3T8A - chains B and C of the 3 polymer chains in the assembly; structure by X-ray diffraction, 2.25 A resolution.

[Chain B (and C)]
Molecule: 1,4-Dihydroxy-2-naphthoyl-CoA synthase
Source organism: Mycobacterium tuberculosis
Notes: EC 4.1.3.36; chain C of this document is another copy of the same molecule, construct and numbering; everything in this record applies to it too
UniProt: O06414 (MENB_MYCTU); residues 1-314 here = UniProt positions 1-314
Amino-acid sequence (334 residues; numbered -19 to 314; the number before each row is that of its first residue; numbers below 1 keep their minus sign (Met-19 is residue -19)):
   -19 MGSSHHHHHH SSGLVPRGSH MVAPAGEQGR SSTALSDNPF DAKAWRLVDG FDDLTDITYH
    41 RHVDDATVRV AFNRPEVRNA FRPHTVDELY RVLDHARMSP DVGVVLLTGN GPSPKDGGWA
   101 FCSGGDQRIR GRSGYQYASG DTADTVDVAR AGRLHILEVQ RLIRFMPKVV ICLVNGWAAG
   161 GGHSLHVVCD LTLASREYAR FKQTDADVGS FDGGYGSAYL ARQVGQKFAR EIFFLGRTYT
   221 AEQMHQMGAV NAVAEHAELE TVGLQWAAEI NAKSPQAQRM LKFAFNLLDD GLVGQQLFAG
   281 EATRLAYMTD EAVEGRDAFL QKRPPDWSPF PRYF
Not modelled in the structure: -19 to 14, 109-132, 301-302 (chain C: -19 to 15, 109-133, 291-314)
Sequence notes: expression tag (-19 to 0)
Small-molecule neighbours: o-succinylbenzoyl-N-coenzyme A (S0N): Glu56, Val57, Arg58, Ala60, Lys95, Ser103, Gly104, Gly105, Asp106, Gln107, Arg108, Trp157, Ala159, Lys182, Thr184, Phe299
What the authors report for this chain:
  - mutagenesis - D185E, D185N (2000-fold): decreased catalytic activity
  - mutagenesis - D185G: abolished catalytic activity
  - mutagenesis - S190A: decreased catalytic activity (citing earlier work)
  - mutagenesis - D192N, Y287F: abolished catalytic activity (citing earlier work)
  - contacts within the chain: Gln140-Asp192 (hydrogen bond)
  - catalytic residues: Ser190 (proposed by the authors, not directly observed)

[Chain B / chain C interface]
Residue-residue contacts (65; chain B residue first):
  Arg144(B) with Arg210(C)
  Val149(B) with Phe214(C), hydrophobic
  His166(B) with Lys207(C), hydrogen bond (backbone-side chain)
  Val167(B) with Lys207(C)
  Cys169(B) with Lys207(C), hydrogen bond (backbone-side chain)
  Asp170(B) with Lys207(C); Arg210(C), salt bridge
  Leu171(B) with Lys207(C); Glu211(C)
  Thr172(B) with Lys207(C), hydrogen bond
  Tyr199(B) with Gln206(C); Arg210(C), hydrogen bond
  Arg202(B) with Arg202(C); Gly205(C); Gln206(C), hydrogen bond (backbone-backbone)
  Gln203(B) with Gly205(C); Lys207(C)
  His225(B) with Phe208(C)
  Gly228(B) with Lys207(C); Phe208(C)
  Ala229(B) with Lys207(C)
  Val230(B) with Phe208(C)
  Asn231(B) with Lys207(C), hydrogen bond (side chain-backbone); Phe208(C); Glu211(C), hydrogen bond
  Trp246(B) with Glu211(C); Leu215(C), hydrophobic; Arg217(C)
  Glu249(B) with Leu215(C); Arg217(C), salt bridge
  Ile250(B) with Phe214(C); Leu215(C), hydrophobic
  Lys253(B) with Ala186(C); Asp187(C), salt bridge; Phe214(C); Leu215(C), hydrogen bond (side chain-backbone); Gly216(C)
  Ser254(B) with Ala186(C), hydrogen bond (backbone-backbone); Gly189(C)
  Ala257(B) with Ala186(C), hydrophobic; Gly189(C); Ser190(C)
  Gln258(B) with Ala186(C); Phe214(C), hydrogen bond (side chain-backbone)
  Met260(B) with Phe191(C), hydrophobic
  Leu261(B) with Phe191(C), hydrophobic; Asp192(C); Phe213(C), hydrophobic; Phe214(C), hydrophobic
  Lys262(B) with Arg210(C); Phe214(C)
  Ala264(B) with Gly193(C); Ala198(C)
  Phe265(B) with Ser197(C); Gln206(C), hydrogen bond (backbone-side chain); Ala209(C); Arg210(C); Phe213(C), hydrophobic
  Asn266(B) with Arg210(C), hydrogen bond
  Leu268(B) with Ala198(C); Ala201(C), hydrophobic; Arg202(C); Gln206(C)
  Asp269(B) with Arg202(C), salt bridge; Gln206(C), hydrogen bond
Other interface residues (no listed pair), chain B (34 interface residues in all): Gln245, Phe278, Phe314
Other interface residues (no listed pair), chain C (25 interface residues in all): Glu138, Val204

[In short]
34 residues of chain B and 25 residues of chain C are in contact; the contacts include 13 hydrogen bonds and 4
salt bridges. Polar contacts include Asp170(B)-Arg210(C), Glu249(B)-Arg217(C) and Lys253(B)-Asp187(C). The
paper reports the catalytic residue Ser190(B); D185E, D185N and S190A of chain B reduce catalytic activity; 6
substitutions were tested in all.
Both chains are 1,4-Dihydroxy-2-naphthoyl-CoA synthase (Mycobacterium tuberculosis). Entry 3T8A (Crystal
structure of Mycobacterium tuberculosis MenB in complex with substrate analogue, OSB-NCoA) was determined by
X-ray diffraction, deposited together with 3T88, 3T89 and 3T8B.
